1BKO - chains A and B; structure by X-ray diffraction, 2.75 A resolution.

== Chain A (and B) ==
Protein: Thymidylate synthase A
Source organism: Bacillus subtilis
Notes: EC 2.1.1.45; chain B of this document is another copy of the same molecule, construct and numbering; everything in this record applies to it too
UniProtKB: P42326 (TYSA_BACSU); numbering as in UniProt (aligned over 2-279)
Sequence (278 residues; row label = number of the first residue in the row):
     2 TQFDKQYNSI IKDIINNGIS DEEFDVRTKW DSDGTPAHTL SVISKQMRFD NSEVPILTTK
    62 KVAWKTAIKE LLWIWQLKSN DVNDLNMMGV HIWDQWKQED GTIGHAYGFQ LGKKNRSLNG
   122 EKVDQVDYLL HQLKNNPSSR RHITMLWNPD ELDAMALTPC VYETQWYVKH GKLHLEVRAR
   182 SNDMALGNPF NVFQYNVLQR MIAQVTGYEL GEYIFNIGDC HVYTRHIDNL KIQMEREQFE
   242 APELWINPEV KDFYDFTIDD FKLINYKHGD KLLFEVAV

== Chain A / chain B interface ==
Contacting residue pairs (90):
  Ile20(A) with Lys170(B); His171(B)
  Ser21(A) with His171(B)
  Glu24(A) with His171(B), salt bridge
  Phe25(A) with Pro138(B), hydrophobic; Ser139(B)
  Asp26(A) with Ser139(B)
  Thr40(A) with Arg141(B)
  Ser42(A) with Lys170(B), hydrogen bond
  Ile44(A) with Arg49(B); Tyr168(B), hydrophobic; His175(B); Glu177(B)
  Ser45(A) with Gln47(B); Arg49(B); Glu177(B), hydrogen bond; Ile215(B)
  Gln47(A) with Ser45(B)
  Arg49(A) with Ile44(B), hydrogen bond (side chain-backbone); Ser45(B), hydrogen bond
  Lys114(A) with Asp151(B), salt bridge
  Asn116(A) with Pro150(B); Asp151(B); Asp154(B)
  Arg117(A) with Leu153(B); Asp154(B), salt bridge
  Ser118(A) with Asp154(B), hydrogen bond
  Lys123(A) with Asp154(B), salt bridge
  Gln126(A) with Pro150(B)
  Pro138(A) with Phe25(B), hydrophobic
  Arg141(A) with Thr40(B); Arg181(B), hydrogen bond (backbone-side chain); Ser182(B); Asp220(B), salt bridge; His222(B)
  Arg142(A) with Trp148(B); Arg181(B)
  Ile144(A) with Trp148(B); Arg181(B)
  Met146(A) with Met146(B), hydrophobic; Trp148(B)
  Trp148(A) with Ile144(B), hydrophobic; Met146(B)
  Asn149(A) with Asn149(B); Pro150(B); Asp151(B), hydrogen bond
  Pro150(A) with Asn116(B); Gln126(B)
  Asp151(A) with Lys114(B), salt bridge; Asn116(B), hydrogen bond; Asn149(B), hydrogen bond; Glu152(B)
  Leu153(A) with Arg117(B)
  Asp154(A) with Asn116(B); Arg117(B), salt bridge; Ser118(B), hydrogen bond (side chain-backbone)
  Tyr163(A) with Glu164(B), hydrogen bond
  Glu164(A) with Tyr163(B), hydrogen bond; Glu164(B); Arg179(B)
  Gln166(A) with Arg179(B), hydrogen bond; Arg181(B), hydrogen bond (side chain-backbone)
  Tyr168(A) with Ile44(B), hydrophobic; Arg179(B), hydrogen bond; Gly219(B)
  Lys170(A) with Ile20(B); Ser42(B); Asp220(B), salt bridge
  His171(A) with Ile20(B); Ser21(B); Glu24(B), salt bridge
  Glu177(A) with Ile44(B); Ser45(B), hydrogen bond; Arg179(B), salt bridge
  Arg179(A) with Glu164(B), salt bridge; Gln166(B), hydrogen bond; Tyr168(B), hydrogen bond; Glu177(B), salt bridge
  Arg181(A) with Arg141(B), hydrogen bond (side chain-backbone); Arg142(B); Ile144(B); Gln166(B), hydrogen bond (backbone-side chain)
  Ser182(A) with Arg141(B)
  Ile215(A) with Ile44(B), hydrophobic; Ser45(B)
  Gly219(A) with Tyr168(B)
  Asp220(A) with Arg141(B), salt bridge; Tyr168(B); Lys170(B), salt bridge
  His222(A) with Arg141(B), hydrogen bond
Other interface residues (no listed pair), chain A (48 interface residues in all): Thr29, Gln111, Ser139, Thr159, His175, Tyr224
Other interface residues (no listed pair), chain B (46 interface residues in all): Asp26, Thr159, Asn217

== In short ==
Chain A and chain B form an interface of 48 and 46 residues respectively, with 21 hydrogen bonds and 14 salt
bridges. Polar contacts include Glu24(A)-His171(B), Lys114(A)-Asp151(B) and Arg117(A)-Asp154(B).
Chain A and chain B are both Thymidylate synthase A (Bacillus subtilis); the structure, Thermostable
thymidylate synthase A from bacillus subtilis, was determined by X-ray diffraction together with 1BSP, 1BKP
and 1BSF from the same study.
